7RBJ - chains A and P of the 4 polymer chains in the assembly; structure by X-ray diffraction, 1.91 A resolution.

Chain A:
Protein: DNA polymerase beta
Source organism: Homo sapiens
Notes: EC 2.7.7.7, 4.2.99.-
UniProt: P06746 (DPOLB_HUMAN); residues 1-335 here = UniProt positions 1-335
Chain sequence (341 residues; each row starts with the number of its first residue):
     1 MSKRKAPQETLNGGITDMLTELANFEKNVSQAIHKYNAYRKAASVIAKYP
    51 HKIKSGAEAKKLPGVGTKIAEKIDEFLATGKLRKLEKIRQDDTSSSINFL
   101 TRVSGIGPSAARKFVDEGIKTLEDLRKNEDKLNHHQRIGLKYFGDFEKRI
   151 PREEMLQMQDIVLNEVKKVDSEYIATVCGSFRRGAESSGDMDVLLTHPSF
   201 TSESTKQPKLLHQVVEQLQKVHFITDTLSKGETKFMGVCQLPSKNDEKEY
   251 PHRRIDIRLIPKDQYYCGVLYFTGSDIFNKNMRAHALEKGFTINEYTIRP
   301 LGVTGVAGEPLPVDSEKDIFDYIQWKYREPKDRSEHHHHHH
Disordered / not traced: 1-9, 336-341
Covalent attachments: 2-deoxy-3,5-di-O-phosphono-D-erythro-pentitol (QPJ) linked to Lys-72
Sequence notes: expression tag (336-341)
Bound ions: Mg2+ site 1 near Thr-101 (its only coordinating residue here); Mg2+ site 2: Asp-190, Asp-192 (together with 2'-deoxycytidine-5'-triphosphate, pyrophosphate) (shared with DC11(P) of chain P); Mg2+ site 3: Asp-190, Asp-192, Asp-256 (together with 2'-deoxycytidine-5'-triphosphate) (shared with DC10(P), DC11(P) of chain P); Mg2+ site 4: Glu-316 (together with 2'-deoxycytidine-5'-triphosphate)
Small-molecule neighbours:
  - 2'-deoxycytidine-5'-triphosphate / pyrophosphate: Arg-149, Gly-179, Ser-180, Arg-183, Ser-188, Gly-189, Asp-190, Asp-192, Asp-256, Tyr-271, Phe-272, Thr-273, Gly-274, Ser-275, Asp-276, Asn-279
  - QPJ (2-deoxy-3,5-di-O-phosphono-D-erythro-pentitol): Glu-26, Lys-35, Tyr-39, Lys-68, Lys-84
What the authors report for this chain:
  - catalytic residues: Glu-71 (proposed by the authors, not directly observed)

Chain P:
Molecule: 11-nt DNA strand
Sequence (11 nucleotides; row label = number of the first residue in the row):
     1 GCTGATGCGCC
Bound ions: Mg2+ site 1: DC10, DC11 (together with 2'-deoxycytidine-5'-triphosphate) (shared with Asp-190(A), Asp-192(A), Asp-256(A) of chain A); Mg2+ site 2: DC11 (together with 2'-deoxycytidine-5'-triphosphate, pyrophosphate) (shared with Asp-190(A), Asp-192(A) of chain A)

How chain A and chain P interact:
Residue-residue contacts - 25 pairs, chain A then chain P:
  Ser-104(A) / DG9(P)  phosphate contact
  Gly-105(A) / DC8(P)  phosphate contact
  Gly-105(A) / DG9(P)  hydrogen bond to the phosphate
  Ile-106(A) / DG9(P)  phosphate contact
  Gly-107(A) / DC8(P)  hydrogen bond to the phosphate
  Pro-108(A) / DC8(P)  phosphate contact
  Ser-109(A) / DG7(P)  phosphate contact
  Ser-109(A) / DC8(P)  hydrogen bond to the phosphate
  Ala-110(A) / DC8(P)  hydrogen bond to the phosphate
  His-135(A) / DG9(P)  sugar contact
  Arg-183(A) / DC11(P)  hydrogen bond to the phosphate
  Asp-190(A) / DC11(P)  phosphate contact
  Asp-192(A) / DC10(P)  phosphate contact
  Asp-192(A) / DC11(P)  phosphate contact
  Arg-254(A) / DG9(P)  phosphate contact
  Arg-254(A) / DC10(P)  salt bridge to the phosphate
  Asp-256(A) / DC10(P)  phosphate contact
  Tyr-271(A) / DC10(P)  hydrogen bond to the base
  Tyr-271(A) / DC11(P)  base contact
  Phe-272(A) / DC11(P)  sugar contact
  Thr-273(A) / DC11(P)  phosphate contact
  Gly-274(A) / DC11(P)  phosphate contact
  Ser-275(A) / DC11(P)  phosphate contact
  Asp-276(A) / DC11(P)  base contact
  Asn-279(A) / DC11(P)  hydrogen bond to the base
Interface residues without a listed pair, chain A (23 interface residues in all): Val-103, Gly-179, Met-236

Summary:
The interface between chain A and chain P involves 23 residues on one side and 5 on the other, with 7 hydrogen
bonds and 1 salt bridge. Polar pairs include Tyr-271(A)/DC10(P), Asn-279(A)/DC11(P) and Gly-105(A)/DG9(P).
Bound to chain A: 2'-deoxycytidine-5'-triphosphate / pyrophosphate. Covalently linked compound QPJ: at
Lys-72(A). From the paper: the catalytic residue Glu-71(A).
Chain A is DNA polymerase beta (Homo sapiens) and chain P is an 11-nt DNA strand; the structure, Human DNA
polymerase beta crosslinked complex, 30 s Ca to Mg exchange, was determined by X-ray diffraction (same
publication as 7RBE, 7RBF, 7RBG, 7RBH, 7RBI, 7RBK and 4 further entries).
